7WUH - chains K and L of the 9 polymer chains in the assembly; structure by electron microscopy, 4.70 A resolution (low resolution: residue-level contacts below are approximate; hydrogen-bond / salt-bridge calls are withheld).

[Chain K]
Molecule: m31A7 Fab heavy chain
Organism: Homo sapiens
Notes: antibody fragment or engineered binder
Chain sequence (239 residues; row label = number of the first residue in the row; numbers below 1 keep their minus sign (Met-16 is residue -16)):
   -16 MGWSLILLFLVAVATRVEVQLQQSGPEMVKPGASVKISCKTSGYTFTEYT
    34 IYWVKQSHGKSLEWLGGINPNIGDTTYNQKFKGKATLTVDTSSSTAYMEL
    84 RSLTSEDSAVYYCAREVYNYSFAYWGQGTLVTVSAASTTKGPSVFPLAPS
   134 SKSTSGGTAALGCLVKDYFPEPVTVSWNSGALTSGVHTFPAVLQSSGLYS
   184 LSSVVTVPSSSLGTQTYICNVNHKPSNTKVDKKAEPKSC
Not modelled in the structure: -16 to 0, 219-222
Disulfide bonds: Cys22-Cys96, Cys146-Cys202
Glycans and other covalent adducts: N-acetylglucosamine (NAG) linked to Asn102

[Chain L]
Molecule: m31A7 Fab light chain
Organism: Homo sapiens
Notes: antibody fragment or engineered binder
Chain sequence (240 residues; numbered -19 to 220; the number before each row is that of its first residue; numbers below 1 keep their minus sign (Met-19 is residue -19)):
   -19 MRVPAQLLGLLLLWLPGARCDIVMSQSPSSLAVSVGEKVTMSCKSSQSLL
    31 YSSNQKNYLAWYQQKLGQTPKLLIYWASSRESGVPDRFTGSGSGTDFTLT
    81 ISSVRAEDLAVYYCQQYYRYPLTFGVGTKLELKRTVAAPSVFIFPPSDEQ
   131 LKSGTASVVCLLNNFYPREAKVQWKVDNALQSGNSQESVTEQDSKDSTYS
   181 LSSTLTLSKADYEKHKVYACEVTHQGLSSPVTKSFNRGEC
Not modelled in the structure: -19 to 0, 220
Disulfide bonds: Cys23-Cys94, Cys140-Cys200
Residues lining bound ligands: N-acetylglucosamine (NAG; 2-acetamido-2-deoxy-beta-D-glucopyranose): Tyr55, Trp56, Glu61

[Interface between chain K and chain L]
Pairs across the interface (67):
  His41(K) - Ser168(L)
  Gly42(K) - Tyr93(L)
  Lys43(K) - Tyr93(L)
  Ser44(K) - Tyr93(L)
  Ser44(K) - Phe104(L)
  Ser44(K) - Gly105(L)
  Leu45(K) - Phe104(L)
  Trp47(K) - Tyr100(L)
  Trp47(K) - Leu102(L)
  Asn61(K) - Pro101(L)
  Tyr101(K) - Tyr38(L)
  Asn102(K) - Tyr38(L)
  Asn102(K) - Trp56(L)
  Asn102(K) - Tyr97(L)
  Tyr103(K) - Leu39(L)
  Tyr103(K) - Leu52(L)
  Tyr103(K) - Tyr55(L)
  Tyr103(K) - Glu61(L)
  Tyr103(K) - Tyr97(L)
  Ser104(K) - Ala40(L)
  Ser104(K) - Tyr97(L)
  Phe105(K) - Tyr42(L)
  Phe105(K) - Lys51(L)
  Phe105(K) - Leu52(L)
  Phe105(K) - Gln95(L)
  Phe105(K) - Leu102(L)
  Ala106(K) - Pro50(L)
  Ala106(K) - Lys51(L)
  Ala106(K) - Leu52(L)
  Trp108(K) - Thr49(L)
  Trp108(K) - Pro50(L)
  Gly109(K) - Thr49(L)
  Phe128(K) - Gln130(L)
  Pro129(K) - Ser127(L)
  Pro129(K) - Gln130(L)
  Ala131(K) - Pro125(L)
  Ala131(K) - Ser127(L)
  Pro132(K) - Pro125(L)
  Ser133(K) - Pro125(L)
  Ser133(K) - Phe215(L)
  Ser133(K) - Glu219(L)
  Ser134(K) - Glu219(L)
  Thr137(K) - Lys213(L)
  Ser138(K) - Ser120(L)
  Gly139(K) - Ser120(L)
  Ala143(K) - Phe122(L)
  Lys149(K) - Thr184(L)
  Lys149(K) - Thr186(L)
  Ser167(K) - Lys175(L)
  Gly168(K) - Asp173(L)
  Gly168(K) - Ser174(L)
  Gly168(K) - Lys175(L)
  Val169(K) - Lys175(L)
  His170(K) - Gln172(L)
  His170(K) - Asp173(L)
  His170(K) - Ser174(L)
  Phe172(K) - Thr170(L)
  Phe172(K) - Ser180(L)
  Phe172(K) - Ser182(L)
  Pro173(K) - Ser168(L)
  Pro173(K) - Val169(L)
  Val175(K) - Gln166(L)
  Gln177(K) - Thr184(L)
  Ser179(K) - Thr186(L)
  Ser183(K) - Thr184(L)
  Val187(K) - Asn143(L)
  Val188(K) - Lys175(L)
Also at the interface, not in a pair above, chain K (47 interface residues in all): Glu46, Tyr95, Leu130, Lys135, Gly140, Leu147, Ser185, Thr189, Lys215
Also at the interface, not in a pair above, chain L (52 interface residues in all): Gly47, Gln48, Val106, Val121, Phe124, Pro126, Glu129, Ser137, Val139, Asn144, Leu185, Ser214

[In short]
Chain K and chain L form an interface of 47 and 52 residues respectively. Ligands of chain L:
N-acetylglucosamine. Covalently linked N-acetylglucosamine: at Asn102(K).
Chain K is m31A7 Fab heavy chain and chain L is m31A7 Fab light chain, both from Homo sapiens; the structure,
SARS-CoV-2 Spike in complex with Fab of m31A7, was determined by electron microscopy together with 7WUE from
the same study.
